PDB entry 5BKL | X-ray diffraction, 2.94 A resolution | chains K and Y of the 39 polymer chains in the assembly

Chain K:
Name: Coat protein
Source organism: Satellite tobacco mosaic virus
UniProtKB: P17574 (COAT_STMV); residue numbers follow UniProt; this construct covers 1-159
Amino-acid sequence (159 residues; numbered 1 to 159; the number before each row is that of its first residue):
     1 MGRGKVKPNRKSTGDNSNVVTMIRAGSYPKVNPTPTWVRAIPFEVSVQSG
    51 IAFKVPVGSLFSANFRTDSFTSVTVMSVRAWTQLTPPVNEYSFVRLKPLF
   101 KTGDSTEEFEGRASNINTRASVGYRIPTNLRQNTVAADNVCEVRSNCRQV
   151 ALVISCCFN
Unresolved in the structure: 1-14
Bound ions: Mg2+: Ser92, Ile116

Chain Y:
Molecule: 11-nt RNA strand
Source organism: Satellite tobacco mosaic virus
Sequence (11 nucleotides; numbered 163 to 173; the number before each row is that of its first residue):
   163 AAAAAAAAAAA
Unresolved in the structure: 172-173

Chain K / chain Y interface:
Pairs across the interface (11):
  Val38(K) - A166(Y)  hydrogen bond to the sugar
  Val38(K) - A167(Y)  sugar contact
  Arg39(K) - A166(Y)  sugar contact
  Arg39(K) - A167(Y)  sugar contact
  Ala40(K) - A167(Y)  sugar contact
  Ala40(K) - A168(Y)  phosphate contact
  Met76(K) - A167(Y)  sugar contact
  Arg79(K) - A168(Y)  salt bridge to the phosphate
  Arg79(K) - A169(Y)  salt bridge to the phosphate
  Ser155(K) - A167(Y)  phosphate contact
  Ser155(K) - A168(Y)  hydrogen bond to the phosphate
Interface residues without a listed pair, chain K (8 interface residues in all): Trp37, Ser77

In short:
Chain K and chain Y form an interface of 8 and 4 residues respectively; the contacts include 2 hydrogen bonds
and 2 salt bridges. Polar contacts include Val38(K)-A166(Y), Ser155(K)-A168(Y) and Arg79(K)-A168(Y). Ser92(K)
and Ile116(K) form the Mg2+ site.
Here chain K is Coat protein and chain Y is an 11-nt RNA strand, both from Satellite tobacco mosaic virus.
Entry 5BKL (Crystallographic structure of the cubic crystal form of STMV (77.9 degree rotation) grown from
NaCl) was determined by X-ray diffraction, deposited together with 5BKN, 7M2T, 7M2V, 7M3T, 7M50 and 7M57.
